7E9S - chains A and B; structure by X-ray diffraction, 2.70 A resolution.

Chain A:
Protein: Dolichyl-phosphooligosaccharide-protein glycotransferase 3
Source organism: Archaeoglobus fulgidus DSM 4304
Notes: EC 2.4.99.21
UniProt: O29867 (AGLB3_ARCFU); residues 1-868 here = UniProt positions 1-868
Chain sequence (875 residues; each row starts with the number of its first residue):
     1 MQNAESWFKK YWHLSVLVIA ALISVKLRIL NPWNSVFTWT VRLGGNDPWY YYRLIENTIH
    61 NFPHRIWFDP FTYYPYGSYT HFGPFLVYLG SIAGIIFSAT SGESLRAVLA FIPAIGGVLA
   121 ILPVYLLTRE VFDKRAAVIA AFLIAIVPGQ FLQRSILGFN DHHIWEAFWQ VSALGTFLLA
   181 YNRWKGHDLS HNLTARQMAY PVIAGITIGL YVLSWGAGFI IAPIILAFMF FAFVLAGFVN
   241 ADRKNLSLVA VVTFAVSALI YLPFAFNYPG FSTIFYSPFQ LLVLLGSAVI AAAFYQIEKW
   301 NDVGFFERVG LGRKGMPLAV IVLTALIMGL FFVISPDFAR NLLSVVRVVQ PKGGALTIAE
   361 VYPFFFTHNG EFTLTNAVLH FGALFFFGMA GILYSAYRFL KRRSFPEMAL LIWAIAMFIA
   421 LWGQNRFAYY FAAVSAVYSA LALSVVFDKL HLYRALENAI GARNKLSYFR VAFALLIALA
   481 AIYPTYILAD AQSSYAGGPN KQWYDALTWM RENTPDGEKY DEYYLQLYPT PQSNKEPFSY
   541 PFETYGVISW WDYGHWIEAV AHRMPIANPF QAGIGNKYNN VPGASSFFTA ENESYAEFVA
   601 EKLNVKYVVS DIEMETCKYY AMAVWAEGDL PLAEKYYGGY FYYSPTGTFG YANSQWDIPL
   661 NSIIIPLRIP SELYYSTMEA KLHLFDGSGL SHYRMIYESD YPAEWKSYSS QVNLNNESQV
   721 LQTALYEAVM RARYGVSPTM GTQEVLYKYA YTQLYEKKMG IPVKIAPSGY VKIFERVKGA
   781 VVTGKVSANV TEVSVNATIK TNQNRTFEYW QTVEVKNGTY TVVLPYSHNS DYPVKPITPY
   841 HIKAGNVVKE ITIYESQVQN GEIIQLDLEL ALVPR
Disordered / not traced: 1-5, 873-875
Construct notes: engineered mutation Cys-617 (Gly in O29867); expression tag (869-875)
Bound ions: Mn2+: Asp-47, Asp-161, His-163
Residues lining bound ligands:
  - 7.7 mag (7E8; (2R)-2,3-dihydroxypropyl (7Z)-tetradec-7-enoate), molecule 1: Trp-33, Phe-37, Thr-38, Thr-40, Val-41, Ala-93, Phe-97, Glu-103, Ala-107, Val-108, Phe-111, Ile-112, Ile-115
  - 7.7 mag (7E8), molecule 2: Phe-85, Tyr-88, Leu-89, Ile-92, Trp-165, Trp-169, Leu-259, Ile-260, Pro-263, Phe-264
  - 7.7 mag (7E8), molecule 3: Val-348, Val-349, Gln-350, Pro-351, Ile-415, Phe-418, Ile-419, Trp-422
  - 7.7 mag (7E8), molecule 4: Glu-543, Thr-544, Tyr-545, Glu-597, Asn-604, Val-605, Lys-606, His-692, Arg-776, Val-777, Lys-778, Gly-779, Val-781, Val-823, Gly-861
  - J06 ([(3S,6Z,10Z,14Z,18Z,22Z,26Z,30Z,34Z,39S,43S)-3,7,11,15,19,23,27,31,35,39,43,47-dodecamethyloctatetraconta-6,10,14,18,22,26,30,34-octaenyl] dihydrogen phosphate): His-81, Phe-82, His-162, His-163, Glu-166, Trp-215, Ala-217, Phe-219, Ile-220, Pro-223, Leu-226, Ala-227, Phe-230, Phe-231, Thr-273, Ile-274, Leu-282, Val-283, Gly-286, Ser-287, Ile-290, Thr-324, Phe-331, Asn-341, Ser-344, Arg-347, Val-348, Glu-360, Ile-415, Ala-416, Ile-419, Ala-420, Arg-426, Phe-427, Tyr-430
UniProt features mapped onto this chain:
  - region: Trp-550 to Asp-552 (Interacts with target acceptor peptide in protein substrate)
  - motif: Gly-45 to Asp-47 (DXD motif 1), Asp-161 to His-163 (DXD motif 2), Thr-357 to Glu-360 (TIXE motif), Trp-550 to Gly-554 (WWDYG motif), Glu-613 to Thr-616, Lys-618 to Met-622 (DKi motif)
  - binding site (Mn(2+)): Asp-47, Asp-161, His-163
  - binding site (a glycophospholipid): His-81, His-162, Arg-426
  - site: Asp-47 (Interacts with target acceptor peptide in protein substrate), Arg-154 (Important for catalytic activity), Glu-360 (Interacts with target acceptor peptide in protein substrate), Lys-618 (Interacts with target acceptor peptide in protein substrate)
  - mutagenesis: Asp-47 (D47A/N: Complete loss of catalytic activity; D47E: Reduces catalytic activity by 80%), His-81 (H81E: Complete loss of catalytic activity), Asp-161 (D161A: Complete loss of catalytic activity), His-162 (H162E: Complete loss of catalytic activity), His-163 (H163A/D: Complete loss of catalytic activity), Glu-360 (E360A/N: Complete loss of catalytic activity; E360Q: Reduces catalytic activity by 70%), Arg-426 (R426A: Complete loss of catalytic activity; R426K: No effect)
What the authors report for this chain:
  - Mn2+ coordination: Asp-47, Asp-161, His-163
  - Mn2+ coordination through a water molecule: Glu-360
  - conformationally variable residues (order/disorder transition): Ser-335 to Gln-350
  - mutagenesis - V349A, L356A, T357A, E360A, F365A: decreased catalytic activity
  - binding site for J06: His-81, Arg-426

Chain B:
Protein: a polypeptide linked to an inhibitory N-glycosylation sequon-containing peptide
Chain sequence (10 residues; row label = number of the first residue in the row):
     1 APYAVTASCR
Disordered / not traced: 10
Modified positions: Ala-4 (2,4-diaminobutyric acid; DAB)

How chain A and chain B interact:
Cross-chain cystine bridges: Cys-617(A)/Cys-9(B)
Contacting residue pairs - 34 pairs, chain A then chain B:
  Gly-45(A) / Tyr-3(B)
  Asn-46(A) / Tyr-3(B)
  Asn-46(A) / Ala-4(B)  hydrogen bond (side chain-backbone)
  Asn-46(A) / Val-5(B)
  Asp-47(A) / Ala-4(B)
  Gln-150(A) / Pro-2(B)  hydrogen bond (side chain-backbone)
  Gln-153(A) / Ala-1(B)
  Gln-153(A) / Pro-2(B)
  Arg-154(A) / Pro-2(B)
  Phe-159(A) / Tyr-3(B)  hydrophobic
  Thr-357(A) / Thr-6(B)
  Thr-357(A) / Ala-7(B)  hydrogen bond (backbone-backbone)
  Ile-358(A) / Val-5(B)
  Ala-359(A) / Pro-2(B)
  Ala-359(A) / Tyr-3(B)
  Ala-359(A) / Val-5(B)  hydrogen bond (backbone-backbone)
  Ala-359(A) / Ala-7(B)  hydrophobic
  Glu-360(A) / Tyr-3(B)  hydrogen bond (backbone-backbone)
  Glu-360(A) / Ala-4(B)  hydrogen bond (side chain-backbone)
  Trp-550(A) / Thr-6(B)  hydrogen bond
  Trp-551(A) / Ala-4(B)
  Trp-551(A) / Val-5(B)
  Trp-551(A) / Thr-6(B)
  Asp-552(A) / Val-5(B)
  Asp-552(A) / Thr-6(B)  hydrogen bond
  Pro-569(A) / Ala-4(B)
  Gln-571(A) / Ala-4(B)
  Cys-617(A) / Ser-8(B)
  Cys-617(A) / Cys-9(B)  disulfide
  Lys-618(A) / Val-5(B)
  Lys-618(A) / Thr-6(B)
  Lys-618(A) / Cys-9(B)
  Ala-621(A) / Thr-6(B)
  Met-740(A) / Cys-9(B)  hydrophobic
Also at the interface, not in a pair above, chain A (23 interface residues in all): His-380, Asn-425, Glu-613
From the paper, about this interface:
  - interface residues, chain A: Thr-357(A), Ala-359(A)

Summary:
23 residues of chain A face 9 of chain B across their interface, with 1 disulfide bond and 8 hydrogen bonds.
Among the polar pairs are Asn-46(A)/Ala-4(B), Gln-150(A)/Pro-2(B) and Glu-360(A)/Ala-4(B). From the paper: a
binding site for J06 at His-81(A) and Arg-426(A); V349A, L356A and T357A of chain A, among others, reduce
catalytic activity; 5 substitutions were tested in all.
Here chain A is Dolichyl-phosphooligosaccharide-protein glycotransferase 3 (Archaeoglobus fulgidus DSM 4304)
and chain B is a polypeptide linked to an inhibitory N-glycosylation sequon-containing peptide. Entry 7E9S
(Archaeal oligosaccharyltransferase AglB from Archaeoglobus fulgidus in complex with an inhibitory peptide and
a dolichol-phosphate) was determined by X-ray diffraction.
